7PZ9 - chains B and A of the 4 polymer chains in the assembly; structure by electron microscopy, 2.80 A resolution.

[Chain B (and A)]
Molecule: Capsid protein
Organism: Hepatitis B virus genotype D subtype ayw (isolate France/Tiollais/1979)
Notes: chain A of this document is another copy of the same molecule, construct and numbering; everything in this record applies to it too
Reference sequence: P03146 (CAPSD_HBVD3); numbering as in UniProt (aligned over 1-183)
Chain sequence (183 residues; row label = number of the first residue in the row):
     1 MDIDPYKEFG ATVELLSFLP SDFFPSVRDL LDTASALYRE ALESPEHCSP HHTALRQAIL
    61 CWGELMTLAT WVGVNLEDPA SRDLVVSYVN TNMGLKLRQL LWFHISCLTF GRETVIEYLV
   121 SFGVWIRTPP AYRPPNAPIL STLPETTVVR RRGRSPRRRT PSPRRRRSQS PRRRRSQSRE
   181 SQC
Disordered / not traced: 144-183
Sequence notes: engineered mutation Leu97 (Phe in P03146)
Swiss-Prot annotation at these positions:
  - region: Ser155 to Gln177 (3 X 8 AA repeats of S-P-R-R-R-[PR]-S-Q), Gln177 to Cys183 (RNA binding)
  - motif: Arg158 to Arg175 (Bipartite nuclear localization signal)
  - modified residue (Phosphoserine): Ser155, Ser162, Ser170
  - natural variant: Thr33 (T33N: In strain: Latvia), Ala80 (A80I: In strain: Latvia), Leu97 (F97L: Frequent mutation in chronic HBV carriers; this construct carries the variant)
  - mutagenesis: Ser155 (S155A: Complete loss of replication), Ser162 (S162A: Complete loss of pregenomic RNA encapsidation and replication), Ser170 (S170A: Partial loss of replication)
What the authors report for this chain:
  - conformationally variable residues (side-chain flip): Leu97

[Chain B / chain A interface]
Pairs across the interface (70; chain B residue first):
  Met1(B) with Leu31(A); Ala34(A), hydrophobic; Ser35(A); Arg39(A); Leu42(A), hydrophobic; Glu43(A); Ile59(A), hydrophobic
  Asp2(B) with Glu43(A)
  Ile3(B) with Leu42(A); Arg56(A); Ile59(A), hydrophobic; Leu60(A)
  Pro5(B) with Leu60(A), hydrophobic
  Lys7(B) with Glu43(A); Pro45(A)
  Glu8(B) with Glu46(A); His47(A), salt bridge; Thr53(A), hydrogen bond; Arg56(A), salt bridge
  Phe9(B) with His47(A)
  Ser35(B) with Met1(A)
  Arg39(B) with Met1(A)
  Leu42(B) with Met1(A), hydrophobic; Ile3(A)
  Glu43(B) with Met1(A); Asp2(A), hydrogen bond (side chain-backbone); Lys7(A), hydrogen bond (backbone-side chain)
  Pro45(B) with Lys7(A); Glu8(A)
  Glu46(B) with Glu8(A)
  His47(B) with Glu8(A), salt bridge; Phe9(A); Pro50(A)
  Pro50(B) with His47(A)
  Thr53(B) with Glu8(A), hydrogen bond; Pro50(A)
  Ala54(B) with Gln57(A)
  Arg56(B) with Ile3(A); Glu8(A), salt bridge
  Gln57(B) with Ala54(A); Gln57(A); Leu100(A)
  Ile59(B) with Met1(A), hydrophobic
  Leu60(B) with Ile3(A); Pro5(A)
  Cys61(B) with Cys61(A), hydrophobic
  Glu64(B) with Met93(A); Lys96(A)
  Leu65(B) with Leu65(A), hydrophobic
  Thr67(B) with Tyr88(A)
  Leu68(B) with Leu68(A), hydrophobic; Tyr88(A), hydrophobic; Met93(A), hydrophobic
  Trp71(B) with Leu84(A); Tyr88(A)
  Leu76(B) with Ser81(A); Val85(A), hydrophobic
  Asp78(B) with Asp78(A); Ser81(A)
  Ser81(B) with Leu76(A); Ser81(A), hydrogen bond
  Leu84(B) with Trp71(A), hydrophobic; Asn75(A)
  Tyr88(B) with Thr67(A); Leu68(A), hydrophobic; Trp71(A)
  Met93(B) with Glu64(A)
  Lys96(B) with Glu64(A), salt bridge
  Leu100(B) with Gln57(A)
  Arg112(B) with His47(A), hydrogen bond
Other interface residues (no listed pair), chain B (41 interface residues in all): Leu31, Ala34, Ser44, Val72, Val85
Other interface residues (no listed pair), chain A (42 interface residues in all): Ser44, Val72, Val89

[In short]
41 residues of chain B face 42 of chain A across their interface, with 6 hydrogen bonds and 5 salt bridges.
Among the polar pairs are Glu8(B)-His47(A), Glu8(B)-Arg56(A) and Lys96(B)-Glu64(A). Curated annotation
(UniProt) lists 3 mutagenesis sites on chain B. From the paper: conformational variability at Leu97(B).
Chain B and chain A are both Capsid protein (Hepatitis B virus genotype D subtype ayw (isolate
France/Tiollais/1979)); the structure, HBc-F97L premature secretion phenotype, was determined by electron
microscopy, deposited together with 7PZI, 7PZK, 7PZL, 7PZM and 7PZN.
